Entry 6X26 (electron microscopy, 4.10 A resolution (low resolution: residue-level contacts below are approximate; hydrogen-bond / salt-bridge calls are withheld)); this record covers chains J and K of the 9 polymer chains in the assembly.

Chain J:
Protein: DNA-directed RNA polymerase subunit beta'
From: Escherichia coli
Notes: EC 2.7.7.6
UniProtKB: A0A4S1NBU2 (A0A4S1NBU2_ECOLX); numbering as in UniProt (aligned over 1-1407)
Amino-acid sequence (1407 residues; each row starts with the number of its first residue):
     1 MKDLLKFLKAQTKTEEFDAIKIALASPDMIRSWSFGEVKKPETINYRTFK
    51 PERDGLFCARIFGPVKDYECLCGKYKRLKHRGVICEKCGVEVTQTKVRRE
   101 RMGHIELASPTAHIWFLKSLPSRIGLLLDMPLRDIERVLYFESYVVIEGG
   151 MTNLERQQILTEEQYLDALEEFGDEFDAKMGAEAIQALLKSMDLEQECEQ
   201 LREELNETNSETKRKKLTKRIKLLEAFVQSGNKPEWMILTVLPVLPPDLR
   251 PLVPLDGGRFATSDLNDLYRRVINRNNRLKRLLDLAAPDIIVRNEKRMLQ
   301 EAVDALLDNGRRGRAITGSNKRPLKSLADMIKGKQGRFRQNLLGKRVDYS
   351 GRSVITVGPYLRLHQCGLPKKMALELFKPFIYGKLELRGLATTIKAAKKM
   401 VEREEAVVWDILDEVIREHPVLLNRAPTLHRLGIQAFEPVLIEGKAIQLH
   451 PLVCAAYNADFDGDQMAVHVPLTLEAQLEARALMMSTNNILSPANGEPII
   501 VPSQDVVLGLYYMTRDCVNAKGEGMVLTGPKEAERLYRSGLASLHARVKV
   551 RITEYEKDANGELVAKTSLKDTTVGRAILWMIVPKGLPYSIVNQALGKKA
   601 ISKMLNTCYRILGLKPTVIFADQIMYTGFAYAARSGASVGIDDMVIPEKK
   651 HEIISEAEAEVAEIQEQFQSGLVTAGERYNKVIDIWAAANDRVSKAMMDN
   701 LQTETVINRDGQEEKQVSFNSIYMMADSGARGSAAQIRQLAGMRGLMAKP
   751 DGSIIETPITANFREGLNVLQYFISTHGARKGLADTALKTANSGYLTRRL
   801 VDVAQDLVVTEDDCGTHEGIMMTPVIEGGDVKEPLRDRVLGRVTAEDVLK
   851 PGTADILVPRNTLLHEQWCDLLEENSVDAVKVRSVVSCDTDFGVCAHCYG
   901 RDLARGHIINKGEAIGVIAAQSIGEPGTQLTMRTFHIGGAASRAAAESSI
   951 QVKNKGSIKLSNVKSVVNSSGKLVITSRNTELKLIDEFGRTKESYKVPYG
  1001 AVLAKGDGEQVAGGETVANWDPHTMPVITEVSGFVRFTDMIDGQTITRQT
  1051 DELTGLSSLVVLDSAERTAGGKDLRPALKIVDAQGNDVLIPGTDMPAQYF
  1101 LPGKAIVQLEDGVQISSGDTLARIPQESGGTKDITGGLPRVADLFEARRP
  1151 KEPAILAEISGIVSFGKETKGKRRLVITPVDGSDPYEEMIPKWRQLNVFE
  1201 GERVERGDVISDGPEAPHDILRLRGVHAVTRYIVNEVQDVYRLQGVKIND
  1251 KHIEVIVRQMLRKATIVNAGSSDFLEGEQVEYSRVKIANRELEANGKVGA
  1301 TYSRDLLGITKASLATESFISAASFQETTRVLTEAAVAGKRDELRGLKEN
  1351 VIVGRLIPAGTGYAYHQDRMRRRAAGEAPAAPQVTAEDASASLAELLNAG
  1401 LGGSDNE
Unresolved in the structure: 1-15, 934-947, 1127-1134, 1374-1407
Differences from the reference sequence: conflict Val-1384 (Met in A0A4S1NBU2)
Ion coordination: Zn2+ site 1: Cys-72, Cys-85, Cys-88; Mg2+: Asp-460, Asp-462, Asp-464 (shared with 1 residue of chain R); Zn2+ site 2: Cys-814, Cys-888, Cys-895, Cys-898

Chain K:
Protein: DNA-directed RNA polymerase subunit omega
From: Escherichia coli
Notes: EC 2.7.7.6
UniProtKB: P0A802 (RPOZ_ECO57); residues 1-91 here = UniProt positions 1-91
Amino-acid sequence (91 residues; each row starts with the number of its first residue):
     1 MARVTVQDAVEKIGNRFDLVLVAARRARQMQVGGKDPLVPEENDKTTVIA
    51 LREIEEGLINNQILDVRERQEQQEQEAAELQAVTAIAEGRR
Unresolved in the structure: 1, 81-91

How chain J and chain K interact:
Residue-residue contacts (42; chain J residue first):
  His-364(J) / Val-4(K)
  Glu-414(J) / Lys-45(K)
  Val-415(J) / Lys-45(K)
  Arg-417(J) / Asn-43(K)
  Arg-417(J) / Asp-44(K)
  Glu-418(J) / Ala-2(K)
  Glu-418(J) / Lys-45(K)
  Glu-418(J) / Val-48(K)
  Leu-474(J) / Ala-27(K)
  Leu-474(J) / Gln-31(K)
  Leu-474(J) / Thr-46(K)
  Leu-474(J) / Thr-47(K)
  Glu-475(J) / Ala-24(K)
  Glu-475(J) / Arg-28(K)
  Gln-477(J) / Thr-47(K)
  Leu-478(J) / Ala-23(K)
  Leu-478(J) / Ala-24(K)
  Leu-478(J) / Thr-47(K)
  Leu-478(J) / Leu-51(K)
  Glu-479(J) / Val-20(K)
  Arg-481(J) / Arg-3(K)
  Arg-481(J) / Val-6(K)
  Ala-482(J) / Val-6(K)
  Ala-482(J) / Arg-16(K)
  Ala-482(J) / Val-20(K)
  Leu-483(J) / Arg-16(K)
  Leu-483(J) / Phe-17(K)
  Thr-487(J) / Val-4(K)
  Asn-488(J) / Val-4(K)
  Asn-488(J) / Val-6(K)
  Asn-488(J) / Arg-16(K)
  Tyr-609(J) / Gln-7(K)
  Leu-614(J) / Thr-5(K)
  Leu-614(J) / Gln-7(K)
  Lys-615(J) / Thr-5(K)
  Arg-905(J) / Arg-16(K)
  Asn-910(J) / Gly-14(K)
  Asn-910(J) / Asn-15(K)
  Glu-913(J) / Phe-17(K)
  Gly-1360(J) / Phe-17(K)
  Thr-1361(J) / Phe-17(K)
  Thr-1361(J) / Leu-21(K)
Other interface residues (no listed pair), chain J (28 interface residues in all): Glu-438, Thr-473, Met-485, Gly-912, Ala-1364
Other interface residues (no listed pair), chain K (28 interface residues in all): Asp-8, Asp-18, Leu-19, Glu-42

Summary:
Chain J and chain K each contribute 28 residues to their interface. The Zn2+ site 1 is built by Cys-72(J),
Cys-85(J) and Cys-88(J). Asp-460(J), Asp-462(J) and Asp-464(J) coordinate Mg2+.
Chain J is DNA-directed RNA polymerase subunit beta' and chain K is DNA-directed RNA polymerase subunit omega,
both from Escherichia coli; the structure, Mfd-bound E.coli RNA polymerase elongation complex - L1 state, was
determined by electron microscopy, deposited together with 6X2F, 6X2N, 6X43, 6X4W, 6X4Y and 6X50.
